6P19 - chains D and R of the 9 polymer chains in the assembly; structure by electron microscopy, 3.80 A resolution.

Chain D:
Protein: DNA-directed RNA polymerase subunit beta'
From: Escherichia coli (strain K12)
Notes: EC 2.7.7.6
UniProt: P0A8T7 (RPOC_ECOLI); residue numbers follow UniProt; this construct covers 1-1407
Chain sequence (1430 residues; numbered 1 to 1430; the number before each row is that of its first residue):
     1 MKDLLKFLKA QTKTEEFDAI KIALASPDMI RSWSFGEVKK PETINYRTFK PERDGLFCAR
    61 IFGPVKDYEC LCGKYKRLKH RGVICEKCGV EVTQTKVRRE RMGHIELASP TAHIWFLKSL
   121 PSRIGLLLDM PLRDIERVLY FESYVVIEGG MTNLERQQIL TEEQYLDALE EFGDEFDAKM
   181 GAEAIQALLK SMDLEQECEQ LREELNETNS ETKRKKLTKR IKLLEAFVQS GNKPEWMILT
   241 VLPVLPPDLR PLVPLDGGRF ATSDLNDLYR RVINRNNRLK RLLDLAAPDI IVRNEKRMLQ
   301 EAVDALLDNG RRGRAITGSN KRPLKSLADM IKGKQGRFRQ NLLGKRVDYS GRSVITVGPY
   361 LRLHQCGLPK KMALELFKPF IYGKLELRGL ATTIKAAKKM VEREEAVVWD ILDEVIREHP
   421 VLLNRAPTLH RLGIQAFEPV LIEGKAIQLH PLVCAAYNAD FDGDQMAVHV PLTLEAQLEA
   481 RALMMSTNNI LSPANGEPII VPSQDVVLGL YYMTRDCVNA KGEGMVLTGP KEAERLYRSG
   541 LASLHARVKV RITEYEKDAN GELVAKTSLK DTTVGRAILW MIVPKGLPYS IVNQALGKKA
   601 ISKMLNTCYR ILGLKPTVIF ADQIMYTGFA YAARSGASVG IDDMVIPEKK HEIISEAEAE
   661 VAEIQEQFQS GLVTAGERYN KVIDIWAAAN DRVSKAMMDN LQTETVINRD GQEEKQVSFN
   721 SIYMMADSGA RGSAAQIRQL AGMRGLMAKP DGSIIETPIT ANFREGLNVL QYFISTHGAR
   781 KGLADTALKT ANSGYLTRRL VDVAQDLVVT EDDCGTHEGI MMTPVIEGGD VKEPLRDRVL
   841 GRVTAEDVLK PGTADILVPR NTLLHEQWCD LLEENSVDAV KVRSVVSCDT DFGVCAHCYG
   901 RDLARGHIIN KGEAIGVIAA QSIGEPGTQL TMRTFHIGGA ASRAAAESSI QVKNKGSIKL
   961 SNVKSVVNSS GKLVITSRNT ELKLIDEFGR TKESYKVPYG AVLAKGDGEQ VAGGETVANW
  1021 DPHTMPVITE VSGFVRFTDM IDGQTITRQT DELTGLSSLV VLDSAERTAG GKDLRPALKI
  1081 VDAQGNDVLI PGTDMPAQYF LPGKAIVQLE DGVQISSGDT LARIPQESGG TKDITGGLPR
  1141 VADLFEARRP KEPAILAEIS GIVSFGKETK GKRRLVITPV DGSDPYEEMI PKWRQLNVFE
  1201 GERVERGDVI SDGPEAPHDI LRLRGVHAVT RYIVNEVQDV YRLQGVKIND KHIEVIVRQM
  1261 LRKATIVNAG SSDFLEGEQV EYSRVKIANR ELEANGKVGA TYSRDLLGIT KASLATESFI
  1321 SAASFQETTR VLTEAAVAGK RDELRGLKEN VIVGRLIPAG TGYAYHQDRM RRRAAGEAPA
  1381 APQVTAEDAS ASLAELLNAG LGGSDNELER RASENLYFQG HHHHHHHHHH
Not modelled in the structure: 1-14, 931-956, 1127-1135, 1377-1430
Differences from the reference sequence: expression tag (1408-1430)
Metal / ion sites: Zn2+ site 1: Cys-70, Leu-71, Cys-72; Mg2+: Asp-460, Asp-462, Asp-464 (shared with A70(R) of chain R); Zn2+ site 2: Cys-814, Cys-888, Cys-895, Cys-898
Curated features (UniProtKB/Swiss-Prot):
  - binding site (Zn(2+)): Cys-70, Cys-72, Cys-85, Cys-88, Cys-814, Cys-888, Cys-895, Cys-898
  - binding site (Mg(2+)): Asp-460, Asp-462, Asp-464
  - modified residue: Lys-983 (N6-acetyllysine)
  - mutagenesis: Gln-504 (Q504P: Resistant to antibiotics salinamide A and B), Asn-690 (N690D: Resistant to antibiotics salinamide A and B), Met-697 (M697V: Resistant to antibiotics salinamide A and B), Ala-735 (A735T: Resistant to antibiotics salinamide A and B), Arg-738 (R738C/H/P/S: Resistant to antibiotics salinamide A and B), Ala-748 (A748E: Resistant to antibiotics salinamide A and B), Pro-758 (P758S/T: Resistant to antibiotics salinamide A and B), Phe-763 (F763C: Resistant to antibiotics salinamide A and B), Ser-775 (S775A: Resistant to antibiotics salinamide A and B), Ala-779 (A779T/V: Resistant to antibiotics salinamide A and B), Arg-780 (R780C: Resistant to antibiotics salinamide A and B), Gly-782 (G782A/C: Resistant to antibiotics salinamide A and B), 1 further mutagenesis entry in UniProt

Chain R:
Molecule: Transcribed RNA
Sequence (70 nucleotides; each row starts with the number of its first residue):
     1 AUAAGGUGGA GUUAGUGAGU GUUAAGUUGG AAGGGUGGGA UUUAAAUUUU GGGUGAGUGG
    61 UGGAGAGGUA
Not modelled in the structure: 1-54
Metal / ion sites: Mg2+: A70 (shared with Asp-460(D), Asp-462(D), Asp-464(D) of chain D)

Interface between chain D and chain R:
Residue-residue contacts (13):
  Lys-76(D) / G55(R)  base contact
  Arg-77(D) / G55(R)  salt bridge to the phosphate
  Val-253(D) / G59(R)  base contact
  Pro-254(D) / G60(R)  phosphate contact
  Leu-255(D) / G62(R)  base contact
  Asp-256(D) / G60(R)  phosphate contact
  Arg-322(D) / A64(R)  phosphate contact
  Arg-322(D) / G65(R)  salt bridge to the phosphate
  Arg-425(D) / A70(R)  hydrogen bond to the sugar
  Pro-427(D) / A70(R)  base contact
  Asp-460(D) / A70(R)  phosphate contact
  Asp-462(D) / A70(R)  phosphate contact
  Asp-464(D) / A70(R)  hydrogen bond to the sugar
Also at the interface, not in a pair above, chain D (16 interface residues in all): Glu-69, Gln-335, Ala-426, Gly-463
Also at the interface, not in a pair above, chain R (10 interface residues in all): U61, G63, U69

In short:
16 residues of chain D and 10 residues of chain R are in contact, with 2 hydrogen bonds and 2 salt bridges.
Polar pairs include Arg-425(D)/A70(R), Asp-464(D)/A70(R) and Arg-77(D)/G55(R).
Here chain D is DNA-directed RNA polymerase subunit beta' (Escherichia coli (strain K12)) and chain R is
Transcribed RNA. Entry 6P19 (Q21 transcription antitermination complex: loaded complex) was determined by
electron microscopy (same publication as 6P18, 6P1A, 6P1B and 6P1C).
